Entry 5HOG (X-ray diffraction, 3.09 A resolution); this record covers chains B and C of the 5 polymer chains in the assembly.

[Chain B (and C)]
Protein: DNA polymerase alpha-binding protein
Source organism: Saccharomyces cerevisiae
Notes: chain C of this document is another copy of the same molecule, construct and numbering; everything in this record applies to it too
Reference sequence: Q01454 (CTF4_YEAST); numbering as in UniProt (aligned over 450-927)
Chain sequence (478 residues; each row starts with the number of its first residue):
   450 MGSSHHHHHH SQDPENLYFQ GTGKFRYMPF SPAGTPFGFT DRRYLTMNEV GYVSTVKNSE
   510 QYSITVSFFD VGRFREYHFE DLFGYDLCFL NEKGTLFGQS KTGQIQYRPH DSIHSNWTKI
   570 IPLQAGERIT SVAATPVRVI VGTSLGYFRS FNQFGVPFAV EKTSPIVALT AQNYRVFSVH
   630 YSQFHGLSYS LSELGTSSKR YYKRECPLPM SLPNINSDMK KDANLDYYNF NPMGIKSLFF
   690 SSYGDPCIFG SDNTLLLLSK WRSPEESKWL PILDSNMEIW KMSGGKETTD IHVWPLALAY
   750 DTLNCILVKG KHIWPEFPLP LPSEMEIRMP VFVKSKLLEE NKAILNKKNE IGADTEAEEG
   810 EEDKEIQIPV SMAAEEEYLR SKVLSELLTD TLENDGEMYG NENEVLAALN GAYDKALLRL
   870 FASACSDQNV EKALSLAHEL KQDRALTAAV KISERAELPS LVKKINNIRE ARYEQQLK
Disordered / not traced: 450-473, 792-813 (chain C: 450-473, 664-670, 777-927)
Differences from the reference sequence: conflict Met-450 (His in Q01454), Gly-451 (Asn in Q01454), Ser-452 (Glu in Q01454), Ser-453 (His in Q01454), His-454 (Ser in Q01454), His-455 (Tyr in Q01454), His-456 (Ser in Q01454), His-457 (Arg in Q01454), His-458 (Val in Q01454), Ser-460 (Lys in Q01454), Gln-461 (Thr in Q01454), Asp-462 (His in Q01454), Pro-463 (Ser in Q01454), Glu-464 (Phe in Q01454), Asn-465 (Pro in Q01454), Leu-466 (Ile in Q01454), Tyr-467 (Ser in Q01454), Phe-468 (Leu in Q01454), Gln-469 (Ala in Q01454), Gly-470 (Asn in Q01454)
From the paper describing this entry:
  - mutagenesis - L867E/A871E/A897E/I901E: abolished binding to Pol1
  - mutagenesis - L867E/A871E/A897E/I901E, I901E: abolished binding to Sld5 CIP-box
  - mutagenesis - I901E: abolished binding to CMG helicase
  - mutagenesis - I901E: abolished growth in response to mrc1
  - mutagenesis - M731E/I740E/L756E: abolished binding to Dpb2
  - mutagenesis - M731E/I740E/L756E: unchanged binding to Dna2
  - mutagenesis - M731E/I740E/L756E: unchanged binding to Pol1

[Interface between chain B and chain C]
Pairs across the interface (9; chain B residue first):
  Phe-633(B) / His-634(C)
  Phe-633(B) / Leu-636(C)
  Phe-633(B) / Ser-637(C)
  Phe-633(B) / Glu-654(C)
  Phe-633(B) / Cys-655(C)
  Phe-633(B) / Pro-656(C)  hydrophobic
  His-634(B) / Pro-656(C)
  Tyr-650(B) / Glu-714(C)
  Arg-653(B) / Glu-714(C)  hydrogen bond (side chain-backbone)
Interface residues without a listed pair, chain B (5 interface residues in all): Gln-632

[Overview]
Chain B and chain C form an interface of 5 and 7 residues respectively; the contacts include 1 hydrogen bond.
Its one hydrogen-bonded contact is Arg-653(B)/Glu-714(C). The paper reports that L867E/A871E/A897E/I901E and
I901E of chain B abolish binding to Sld5 CIP-box; L867E/A871E/A897E/I901E of chain B abolish binding to Pol1.
Chain B and chain C are both DNA polymerase alpha-binding protein (Saccharomyces cerevisiae); the structure,
Crystal structure of the carboxy-terminal domain of yeast Ctf4 bound to Dna2, was determined by X-ray
diffraction, deposited together with 5HOI.
